7W77 - chains B and D of the 3 polymer chains in the assembly; structure by electron microscopy, 3.30 A resolution.

[Chain B]
Molecule: Sodium channel subunit beta-1
Source organism: Homo sapiens
UniProtKB: Q07699 (SCN1B_HUMAN); residue numbers follow UniProt; this construct covers 1-218
Sequence (218 residues; each row starts with the number of its first residue):
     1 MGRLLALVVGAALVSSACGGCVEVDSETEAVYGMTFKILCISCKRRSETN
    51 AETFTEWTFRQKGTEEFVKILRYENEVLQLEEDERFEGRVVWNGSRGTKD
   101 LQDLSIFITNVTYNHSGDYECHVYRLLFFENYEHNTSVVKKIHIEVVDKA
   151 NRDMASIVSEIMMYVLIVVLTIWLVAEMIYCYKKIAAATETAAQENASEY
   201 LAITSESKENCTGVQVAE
Unresolved in the structure: 1-19, 193-218
Cystine bridges: Cys21-Cys43, Cys40-Cys121
Covalently attached groups: N-acetylglucosamine (NAG) linked to Asn93, Asn110, Asn114, Asn135
UniProt features mapped onto this chain:
  - glycosylation (N-linked (GlcNAc...) asparagine): Asn93, Asn110, Asn114, Asn135
  - natural variant: Asp25 (D25N: Found in a patient with idiopathic childhood epilepsy), Arg85 (R85H: In ATFB13), Glu87 (E87Q: Found in a patient with non-specific cardiac conduction defects), Ile106 (I106T: In DEE52; uncertain significance), Cys121 (C121W: In GEFSP1), Arg125 (R125C: In DEE52; R125L: In GEFSP1), Asp153 (D153N: In ATFB13)

[Chain D]
Molecule: Sodium channel protein type 3 subunit alpha
Source organism: Homo sapiens
UniProtKB: Q9NY46 (SCN3A_HUMAN); residue numbers follow UniProt; this construct covers 1-1951
Sequence (1951 residues; row label = number of the first residue in the row):
     1 MAQALLVPPGPESFRLFTRESLAAIEKRAAEEKAKKPKKEQDNDDENKPK
    51 PNSDLEAGKNLPFIYGDIPPEMVSEPLEDLDPYYINKKTFIVMNKGKAIF
   101 RFSATSALYILTPLNPVRKIAIKILVHSLFSMLIMCTILTNCVFMTLSNP
   151 PDWTKNVEYTFTGIYTFESLIKILARGFCLEDFTFLRDPWNWLDFSVIVM
   201 AYVTEFVSLGNVSALRTFRVLRALKTISVIPGLKTIVGALIQSVKKLSDV
   251 MILTVFCLSVFALIGLQLFMGNLRNKCLQWPPSDSAFETNTTSYFNGTMD
   301 SNGTFVNVTMSTFNWKDYIGDDSHFYVLDGQKDPLLCGNGSDAGQCPEGY
   351 ICVKAGRNPNYGYTSFDTFSWAFLSLFRLMTQDYWENLYQLTLRAAGKTY
   401 MIFFVLVIFLGSFYLVNLILAVVAMAYEEQNQATLEEAEQKEAEFQQMLE
   451 QLKKQQEEAQAVAAASAASRDFSGIGGLGELLESSSEASKLSSKSAKEWR
   501 NRRKKRRQREHLEGNNKGERDSFPKSESEDSVKRSSFLFSMDGNRLTSDK
   551 KFCSPHQSLLSIRGSLFSPRRNSKTSIFSFRGRAKDVGSENDFADDEHST
   601 FEDSESRRDSLFVPHRHGERRNSNVSQASMSSRMVPGLPANGKMHSTVDC
   651 NGVVSLVGGPSALTSPTGQLPPEGTTTETEVRKRRLSSYQISMEMLEDSS
   701 GRQRAVSIASILTNTMEELEESRQKCPPCWYRFANVFLIWDCCDAWLKVK
   751 HLVNLIVMDPFVDLAITICIVLNTLFMAMEHYPMTEQFSSVLTVGNLVFT
   801 GIFTAEMVLKIIAMDPYYYFQEGWNIFDGIIVSLSLMELGLSNVEGLSVL
   851 RSFRLLRVFKLAKSWPTLNMLIKIIGNSVGALGNLTLVLAIIVFIFAVVG
   901 MQLFGKSYKECVCKINDDCTLPRWHMNDFFHSFLIVFRVLCGEWIETMWD
   951 CMEVAGQTMCLIVFMLVMVIGNLVVLNLFLALLLSSFSSDNLAATDDDNE
  1001 MNNLQIAVGRMQKGIDYVKNKMRECFQKAFFRKPKVIEIHEGNKIDSCMS
  1051 NNTGIEISKELNYLRDGNGTTSGVGTGSSVEKYVIDENDYMSFINNPSLT
  1101 VTVPIAVGESDFENLNTEEFSSESELEESKEKLNATSSSEGSTVDVVLPR
  1151 EGEQAETEPEEDLKPEACFTEGCIKKFPFCQVSTEEGKGKIWWNLRKTCY
  1201 SIVEHNWFETFIVFMILLSSGALAFEDIYIEQRKTIKTMLEYADKVFTYI
  1251 FILEMLLKWVAYGFQTYFTNAWCWLDFLIVDVSLVSLVANALGYSELGAI
  1301 KSLRTLRALRPLRALSRFEGMRVVVNALVGAIPSIMNVLLVCLIFWLIFS
  1351 IMGVNLFAGKFYHCVNMTTGNMFDISDVNNLSDCQALGKQARWKNVKVNF
  1401 DNVGAGYLALLQVATFKGWMDIMYAAVDSRDVKLQPVYEENLYMYLYFVI
  1451 FIIFGSFFTLNLFIGVIIDNFNQQKKKFGGQDIFMTEEQKKYYNAMKKLG
  1501 SKKPQKPIPRPANKFQGMVFDFVTRQVFDISIMILICLNMVTMMVETDDQ
  1551 GKYMTLVLSRINLVFIVLFTGEFVLKLVSLRHYYFTIGWNIFDFVVVILS
  1601 IVGMFLAEMIEKYFVSPTLFRVIRLARIGRILRLIKGAKGIRTLLFALMM
  1651 SLPALFNIGLLLFLVMFIYAIFGMSNFAYVKKEAGIDDMFNFETFGNSMI
  1701 CLFQITTSAGWDGLLAPILNSAPPDCDPDTIHPGSSVKGDCGNPSVGIFF
  1751 FVSYIIISFLVVVNMYIAVILENFSVATEESAEPLSEDDFEMFYEVWEKF
  1801 DPDATQFIEFSKLSDFAAALDPPLLIAKPNKVQLIAMDLPMVSGDRIHCL
  1851 DILFAFTKRVLGESGEMDALRIQMEDRFMASNPSKVSYEPITTTLKRKQE
  1901 EVSAAIIQRNFRCYLLKQRLKNISSNYNKEAIKGRIDLPIKQDMIIDKLN
  1951 G
Unresolved in the structure: 1-115, 210-211, 284-312, 439-740, 988-1188, 1779-1951
Cystine bridges: Cys277-Cys337, Cys913-Cys919, Cys951-Cys960, Cys1364-Cys1384
Covalently attached groups: glycan linked to Asn339; N-acetylglucosamine (NAG) linked to Asn1366, Asn1380
Small-molecule neighbours:
  - 6OU ([(2R)-1-[2-azanylethoxy(oxidanyl)phosphoryl]oxy-3-hexadecanoyloxy-propan-2-yl] (Z)-octadec-9-enoate), molecule 1: Val143, Thr146, Ala890, Phe894, Phe929, Phe930, Phe933, Tyr1443, Leu1446
  - 6OU, molecule 2: Ile252, Val255, Phe256, Ser259, Phe369, Phe373, Met1540, Met1544, Ala1638, Ile1641
  - 6OU, molecule 3: Leu268, Thr399, Tyr400, Ile402, Phe403, Thr1618, Val1622, Leu1625
  - 6OU, molecule 4: Tyr361, Gly362, Tyr363, Ser370, Trp371, Phe373, Leu374, Gln957, Thr958, Leu961, Ile962, Met965
  - 6OU, molecule 5: Thr368, Phe369, Val1541, Met1544, Val1545, Thr1547, Met1554
  - 6OU, molecule 6: Gly823, Phe827, Ile830, Leu856
  - 6OU, molecule 7: Leu847, Val849, Met1352, Tyr1443, Met1444, Leu1446, Tyr1447, Ile1450
  - 6OU, molecule 8: Gly1221, Ala1224, Phe1225, Asp1227, Arg1233, Phe1667, Phe1695
  - 6OU, molecule 9: Ala1271, Trp1272, Leu1309, Leu1312, Leu1315, Val1325, Val1329
  - 6OU, molecule 10: Ser1302, Thr1305, Asn1676, Asn1743, Val1746
  - 6OU, molecule 11: Leu1343, Trp1346, Gly1404, Ala1405, Tyr1407, Leu1408, Leu1411, Pro1744, Ser1745, Ile1748, Phe1749, Val1752, Ser1753, Ile1756
  - 6OU, molecule 12: Tyr1443, Leu1446, Ile1450
  - 6OU, molecule 13: Met1533, Ile1534, Cys1537
  - 6OU, molecule 14: Leu1538, Val1541, Thr1542, Tyr1553, Met1554, Val1557, Ile1561
  - Bulleyaconitine A (966; [(1S,2R,3R,4R,5R,6S,8R,9S,13S,16S,17R,18R)-11-ethyl-5-hydroxy-6,16,18-trimethoxy-4-(4-methoxybenzoyl)-13-(methoxymethyl)-11-azahexacyclo[7.7.2.12,5.01,10.03,8.013,17]nonadecan-8-yl] acetate): Phe377, Met380, Thr381, Gln382, Ser412, Val416, Ile419, Leu420, Val939, Leu940, Cys941, Gly942, Trp944, Met968, Asn972, Leu976, Phe979, Phe1416, Tyr1766
  - 9Z9 ((3beta,14beta,17beta,25R)-3-[4-methoxy-3-(methoxymethyl)butoxy]spirost-5-en), molecule 1: Asp342, Lys398, Thr399, Met401, Ile402, Val405, Phe1663, Met1666, Gly1696, Met1699, Phe1703
  - 9Z9, molecule 2: Val771, Leu775, Leu861, Ser864, Trp865, Pro866, Leu1340, Ile1344
  - 9Z9, molecule 3: Ala778, His781, Tyr782, Pro783, Leu1347, Asn1402, Val1403, Gly1404, Tyr1407
UniProt features mapped onto this chain:
  - modified residue (Phosphoserine): Ser484, Ser485, Ser486, Ser1501
  - glycosylation (N-linked (GlcNAc...) asparagine): Asn211, Asn290, Asn296, Asn302, Asn307, Asn339, Asn1366, Asn1380
  - natural variant: Asn43 (deletion), Leu247 (L247P: In FFEVF4), Arg357 (R357Q: In FFEVF4), Asp815 (D815N: In FFEVF4; uncertain significance), Ile875 (I875T: In DEE62), Glu1160 (E1160K: In FFEVF4), Pro1333 (P1333L: In DEE62), Met1372 (M1372V: In FFEVF4; uncertain significance), Arg1642 (R1642C: In DEE62; uncertain significance), Val1769 (V1769A: In DEE62), Lys1799 (K1799Q: In DEE62; uncertain significance)
From the paper describing this entry:
  - disease-associated variants - F1759Y (citing earlier work)
  - binding site for Bulleyaconitine A: Met380, Thr381, Gln382, Val416, Ile419, Leu420, Cys941, Gly942, Met968, Asn972, Leu976

[Interface between chain B and chain D]
Residue-residue contacts (70):
  Gly20(B) - Lys1682(D)
  Gly20(B) - Glu1693(D)  hydrogen bond (backbone-side chain)
  Gly20(B) - His1732(D)
  Cys21(B) - Pro1733(D)
  Val22(B) - Ile1228(D)
  Val22(B) - Tyr1229(D)  hydrophobic
  Val22(B) - Pro1733(D)  hydrogen bond (backbone-backbone)
  Val22(B) - Gly1734(D)  hydrogen bond (backbone-backbone)
  Glu23(B) - Gln1232(D)
  Val24(B) - Glu1231(D)
  Val24(B) - Gln1232(D)
  Asp25(B) - Lys1234(D)
  Ile41(B) - Pro1733(D)  hydrophobic
  Ile41(B) - Gly1734(D)
  Cys43(B) - Glu348(D)
  Lys44(B) - Glu348(D)
  Arg45(B) - Gln345(D)
  Arg45(B) - Cys346(D)  hydrogen bond (side chain-backbone)
  Arg45(B) - Pro347(D)
  Arg45(B) - Glu348(D)  hydrogen bond (backbone-side chain)
  Arg45(B) - Tyr350(D)
  Arg46(B) - Tyr326(D)
  Arg46(B) - Leu335(D)
  Arg46(B) - Gln345(D)  hydrogen bond (side chain-backbone)
  Arg46(B) - Pro347(D)
  Arg46(B) - Arg394(D)
  Arg46(B) - Asp1688(D)  salt bridge
  Ser47(B) - Asp1688(D)  hydrogen bond
  Glu48(B) - Tyr326(D)
  Glu48(B) - Leu328(D)
  Glu48(B) - Asp1688(D)
  Thr49(B) - Tyr326(D)
  Thr49(B) - Pro347(D)
  Gln102(B) - Pro1733(D)
  Asp103(B) - Pro1733(D)
  Leu127(B) - Glu348(D)
  Phe129(B) - Tyr326(D)  hydrophobic
  Phe129(B) - Pro347(D)  hydrophobic
  Phe129(B) - Glu348(D)
  Phe129(B) - Tyr350(D)
  Glu130(B) - Phe325(D)
  Glu130(B) - Tyr350(D)
  Asn131(B) - Ser323(D)
  Tyr132(B) - Gln279(D)
  Tyr132(B) - Trp280(D)
  Tyr132(B) - Gly349(D)  hydrogen bond (side chain-backbone)
  Tyr132(B) - Tyr350(D)  hydrophobic
  His134(B) - Glu348(D)  hydrogen bond (side chain-backbone)
  His134(B) - Gly349(D)
  Thr136(B) - Glu348(D)
  Ala155(B) - Thr1235(D)
  Ser156(B) - Tyr1242(D)
  Ser159(B) - Thr1238(D)
  Ser159(B) - Tyr1242(D)
  Glu160(B) - Tyr1242(D)
  Met163(B) - Tyr1242(D)  hydrophobic
  Met163(B) - Lys1245(D)
  Met163(B) - Val1246(D)  hydrophobic
  Ile167(B) - Tyr1249(D)  hydrophobic
  Leu170(B) - Ile1250(D)  hydrophobic
  Thr171(B) - Tyr1249(D)  hydrogen bond
  Leu174(B) - Leu1253(D)  hydrophobic
  Leu174(B) - Leu1257(D)  hydrophobic
  Glu177(B) - Ile1202(D)
  Cys181(B) - Thr1198(D)
  Cys181(B) - Ile1202(D)  hydrophobic
  Tyr182(B) - Thr1198(D)
  Ile185(B) - Asn1194(D)
  Ile185(B) - Lys1197(D)
  Ile185(B) - Thr1198(D)
Interface residues without a listed pair, chain B (40 interface residues in all): Glu27, Trp173, Met178, Thr189
Interface residues without a listed pair, chain D (46 interface residues in all): Pro282, Val327, Cys1199, Ser1201, Phe1211, Met1239, Ala1678, Tyr1679

[Overview]
40 residues of chain B face 46 of chain D across their interface, with 10 hydrogen bonds and 1 salt bridge.
Among the polar pairs are Arg46(B)-Asp1688(D), Gly20(B)-Glu1693(D) and Arg45(B)-Cys346(D). From the paper: a
binding site for Bulleyaconitine A at Met380(D), Thr381(D) and Gln382(D) among others.
Chain B is Sodium channel subunit beta-1 and chain D is Sodium channel protein type 3 subunit alpha, both from
Homo sapiens; the structure, cryo-EM structure of human NaV1.3/beta1/beta2-bulleyaconitineA, was determined by
electron microscopy (same publication as 7W7F).
